PDB entry 3GSR | X-ray diffraction, 1.95 A resolution | chains A and P of the 3 polymer chains in the assembly

# Chain A
Molecule: HLA class I histocompatibility antigen, A-2 alpha chain
Source organism: Homo sapiens
UniProt: P01892 (1A02_HUMAN); residues 1-274 here correspond to UniProt positions 25-298 (UniProt number = residue number + 24)
Chain sequence (274 residues; numbered 1 to 274; the number before each row is that of its first residue):
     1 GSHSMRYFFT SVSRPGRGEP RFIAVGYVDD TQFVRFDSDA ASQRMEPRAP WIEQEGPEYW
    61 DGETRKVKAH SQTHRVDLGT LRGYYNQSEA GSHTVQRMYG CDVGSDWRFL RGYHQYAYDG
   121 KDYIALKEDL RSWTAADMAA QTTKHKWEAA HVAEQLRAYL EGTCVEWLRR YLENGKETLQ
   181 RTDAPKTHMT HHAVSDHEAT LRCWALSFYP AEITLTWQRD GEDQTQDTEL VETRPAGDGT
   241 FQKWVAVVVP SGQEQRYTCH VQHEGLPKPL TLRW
Sequence notes: engineered mutation Val245 (Ala269 in P01892)
Disulfide bonds: Cys101-Cys164, Cys203-Cys259

# Chain P
Molecule: HCMV pp65 fragment 495-503, variant M5V (NLVPVVATV)
Chain sequence (9 residues; each row starts with the number of its first residue):
     1 NLVPVVATV

# Interface between chain A and chain P
Contacting residue pairs (41; chain A residue first):
  Met5(A) - Asn1(P)
  Tyr7(A) - Asn1(P)  hydrogen bond (side chain-backbone)
  Tyr7(A) - Leu2(P)  hydrophobic
  Phe9(A) - Leu2(P)  hydrophobic
  Met45(A) - Leu2(P)  hydrophobic
  Glu63(A) - Asn1(P)  hydrogen bond
  Glu63(A) - Leu2(P)  hydrogen bond (side chain-backbone)
  Lys66(A) - Asn1(P)  hydrogen bond
  Lys66(A) - Leu2(P)  hydrogen bond (side chain-backbone)
  Lys66(A) - Val3(P)
  Lys66(A) - Pro4(P)
  Val67(A) - Leu2(P)
  His70(A) - Val3(P)
  His70(A) - Val6(P)
  Thr73(A) - Val6(P)  hydrogen bond (side chain-backbone)
  Thr73(A) - Ala7(P)
  Thr73(A) - Thr8(P)
  Val76(A) - Thr8(P)
  Asp77(A) - Thr8(P)  hydrogen bond
  Asp77(A) - Val9(P)  hydrogen bond (side chain-backbone)
  Thr80(A) - Val9(P)
  Leu81(A) - Val9(P)  hydrophobic
  Tyr84(A) - Val9(P)  hydrogen bond (side chain-backbone)
  Arg97(A) - Val6(P)
  Tyr99(A) - Leu2(P)
  Tyr99(A) - Val3(P)  hydrogen bond (side chain-backbone)
  Tyr116(A) - Val9(P)  hydrophobic
  Tyr123(A) - Val9(P)  hydrophobic
  Thr143(A) - Val9(P)  hydrogen bond (side chain-backbone)
  Lys146(A) - Thr8(P)  hydrogen bond
  Lys146(A) - Val9(P)  hydrogen bond (side chain-backbone)
  Trp147(A) - Ala7(P)
  Trp147(A) - Thr8(P)  hydrogen bond (side chain-backbone)
  Trp147(A) - Val9(P)  hydrophobic
  Val152(A) - Ala7(P)  hydrophobic
  Tyr159(A) - Asn1(P)  hydrogen bond (side chain-backbone)
  Tyr159(A) - Leu2(P)
  Tyr159(A) - Val3(P)
  Thr163(A) - Asn1(P)
  Trp167(A) - Asn1(P)
  Tyr171(A) - Asn1(P)  hydrogen bond (side chain-backbone)
Interface residues without a listed pair, chain A (28 interface residues in all): Tyr59, Leu156

# In short
Chain A and chain P form an interface of 28 and 8 residues respectively; the contacts include 16 hydrogen
bonds. Polar contacts include Tyr7(A)-Asn1(P), Glu63(A)-Asn1(P) and Glu63(A)-Leu2(P).
Here chain A is HLA class I histocompatibility antigen, A-2 alpha chain (Homo sapiens) and chain P is HCMV
pp65 fragment 495-503, variant M5V (NLVPVVATV). Entry 3GSR (Crystal structure of the binary complex between
HLA-A2 and HCMV NLV-M5V peptide variant) was determined by X-ray diffraction together with 3GSN, 3GSO, 3GSQ,
3GSU, 3GSV, 3GSW and 3GSX from the same study.
